Entry 7D46 (electron microscopy, 4.00 A resolution); this record covers chains F and I of the 10 polymer chains in the assembly.

# Chain F
Molecule: Translation initiation factor eIF-2B subunit gamma
Source organism: Homo sapiens
UniProtKB: Q9NR50 (EI2BG_HUMAN); numbering as in UniProt (aligned over 1-452)
Amino-acid sequence (452 residues; numbered 1 to 452; the number before each row is that of its first residue):
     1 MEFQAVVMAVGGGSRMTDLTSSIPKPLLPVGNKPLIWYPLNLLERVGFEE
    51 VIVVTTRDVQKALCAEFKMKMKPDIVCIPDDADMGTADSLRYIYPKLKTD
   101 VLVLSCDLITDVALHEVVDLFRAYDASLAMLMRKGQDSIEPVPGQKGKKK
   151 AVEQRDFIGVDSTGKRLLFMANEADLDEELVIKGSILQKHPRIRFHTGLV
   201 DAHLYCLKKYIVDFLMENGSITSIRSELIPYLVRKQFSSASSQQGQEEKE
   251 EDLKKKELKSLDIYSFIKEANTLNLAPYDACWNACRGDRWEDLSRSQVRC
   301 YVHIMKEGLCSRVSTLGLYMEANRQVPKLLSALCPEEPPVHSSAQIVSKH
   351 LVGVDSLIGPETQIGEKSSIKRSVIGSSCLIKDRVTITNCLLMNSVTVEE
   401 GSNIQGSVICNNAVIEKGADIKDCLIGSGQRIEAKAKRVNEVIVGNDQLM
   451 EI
Unresolved in the structure: 12-25, 135-154, 239-257, 296-341, 445-452
Curated features (UniProtKB/Swiss-Prot):
  - modified residue: Met1 (N-acetylmethionine), Ser260 (Phosphoserine)
  - natural variant: Leu27 (L27Q: In VWM3), Gly47 (G47E: In VWM3), Ala87 (A87V: In VWM3), Arg225 (R225Q: In VWM3), Ile346 (I346T: In VWM3)

# Chain I
Molecule: Translation initiation factor eIF-2B subunit epsilon
Source organism: Homo sapiens
UniProtKB: Q13144 (EI2BE_HUMAN); residues 1-721 here = UniProt positions 1-721
Amino-acid sequence (721 residues; row label = number of the first residue in the row):
     1 MAAPVVAPPGVVVSRANKRSGAGPGGSGGGGARGAEEEPPPPLQAVLVAD
    51 SFDRRFFPISKDQPRVLLPLANVALIDYTLEFLTATGVQETFVFCCWKAA
   101 QIKEHLLKSKWCRPTSLNVVRIITSELYRSLGDVLRDVDAKALVRSDFLL
   151 VYGDVISNINITRALEEHRLRRKLEKNVSVMTMIFKESSPSHPTRCHEDN
   201 VVVAVDSTTNRVLHFQKTQGLRRFAFPLSLFQGSSDGVEVRYDLLDCHIS
   251 ICSPQVAQLFTDNFDYQTRDDFVRGLLVNEEILGNQIHMHVTAKEYGARV
   301 SNLHMYSAVCADVIRRWVYPLTPEANFTDSTTQSCTHSRHNIYRGPEVSL
   351 GHGSILEENVLLGSGTVIGSNCFITNSVIGPGCHIGDNVVLDQTYLWQGV
   401 RVAAGAQIHQSLLCDNAEVKERVTLKPRSVLTSQVVVGPNITLPEGSVIS
   451 LHPPDAEEDEDDGEFSDDSGADQEKDKVKMKGYNPAEVGAAGKGYLWKAA
   501 GMNMEEEEELQQNLWGLKINMEEESESESEQSMDSEEPDSRGGSPQMDDI
   551 KVFQNEVLGTLQRGKEENISCDNLVLEINSLKYAYNISLKEVMQVLSHVV
   601 LEFPLQQMDSPLDSSRYCALLLPLLKAWSPVFRNYIKRAADHLEALAAIE
   651 DFFLEHEALGISMAKVLMAFYQLEILAEETILSWFSQRDTTDKGQQLRKN
   701 QQLQRFIQWLKEAEEESSEDD
Unresolved in the structure: 1-40, 468-721
Curated features (UniProtKB/Swiss-Prot):
  - modified residue: Ala2 (N-acetylalanine), Arg19 (Omega-N-methylarginine), Ser27 (Phosphoserine), Ser130 (Phosphoserine), Thr322 (Phosphothreonine), Ser450 (Phosphoserine), Ser466 (Phosphoserine), Ser469 (Phosphoserine), Ser532 (Phosphoserine), Ser540 (Phosphoserine), Ser544 (Phosphoserine), Ser717 (Phosphoserine)
  - cross-link (Glycyl lysine isopeptide (Lys-Gly)): Lys61 (interchain with G-Cter in ubiquitin), Lys103 (interchain with G-Cter in ubiquitin), Lys141 (interchain with G-Cter in ubiquitin), Lys217 (interchain with G-Cter in ubiquitin)
  - natural variant: Asp62 (D62V: In VWM5), Leu68 (L68S: In VWM5), Val73 (V73G: In VWM5), Ala74 (A74T: In VWM5), Thr91 (T91A: In VWM5), Leu106 (L106F: In VWM5), Arg113 (R113C: In VWM5; R113H: In VWM5), Arg195 (R195C: In VWM5; R195H: In VWM5), Arg269 (R269G: In VWM5; R269Q: In VWM5), Asp270 (D270H: In VWM5), Arg299 (R299H: In VWM5), Cys310 (C310F: In VWM5), 9 further natural variant entries in UniProt

# How chain F and chain I interact
Contacting residue pairs - 43 pairs, chain F then chain I:
  Arg155(F) with Gln232(I)
  Phe157(F) with Leu228(I), hydrophobic; Phe231(I), hydrophobic
  Leu176(F) with Leu228(I), hydrophobic
  Glu178(F) with Phe226(I); Leu228(I), hydrogen bond (backbone-backbone)
  Glu179(F) with Ala225(I); Phe226(I), hydrogen bond (side chain-backbone); Pro227(I); Leu228(I)
  Leu180(F) with Phe224(I); Ala225(I); Phe226(I), hydrogen bond (backbone-backbone); Leu228(I); Phe231(I), hydrophobic
  Val181(F) with Arg223(I); Phe224(I)
  Ile182(F) with Phe224(I), hydrogen bond (backbone-backbone); Phe226(I), hydrophobic
  Gly184(F) with Arg222(I), hydrogen bond (backbone-backbone)
  Leu187(F) with Phe224(I), hydrophobic; Val240(I), hydrophobic; Tyr242(I)
  Gln188(F) with Pro190(I); Tyr242(I)
  Pro191(F) with Arg241(I); Tyr242(I), hydrogen bond (backbone-backbone); Asp243(I), hydrogen bond (backbone-backbone)
  Arg192(F) with Glu239(I), salt bridge; Val240(I); Arg241(I); Asp243(I)
  Ile193(F) with Glu239(I); Val240(I), hydrogen bond (backbone-backbone)
  Arg194(F) with Ser207(I), hydrogen bond; Asp236(I), hydrogen bond (side chain-backbone); Val238(I); Glu239(I), salt bridge
  Phe195(F) with Gly237(I); Val238(I), hydrogen bond (backbone-backbone); Val240(I), hydrophobic
  Thr197(F) with Phe231(I); Ser235(I)
Interface residues without a listed pair, chain F (19 interface residues in all): Lys183, His196
Interface residues without a listed pair, chain I (23 interface residues in all): Val202, Ser229, Ser234

# In short
The interface between chain F and chain I involves 19 residues on one side and 23 on the other; the contacts
include 11 hydrogen bonds and 2 salt bridges. Polar contacts include Arg192(F)-Glu239(I), Arg194(F)-Glu239(I)
and Glu179(F)-Phe226(I).
Here chain F is Translation initiation factor eIF-2B subunit gamma and chain I is Translation initiation
factor eIF-2B subunit epsilon, both from Homo sapiens. Entry 7D46 (eIF2B apo) was determined by electron
microscopy, deposited together with 7D43, 7D44 and 7D45.
